PDB entry 1MT7 | X-ray diffraction, 1.90 A resolution | chains B and P of the 3 polymer chains in the assembly

[Chain B]
Name: Protease retropepsin
Organism: Human immunodeficiency virus 1
Notes: EC 3.4.23.16
Reference sequence: P03369 (POL_HV1A2); residues 1-99 here correspond to UniProt positions 57-155 (UniProt number = residue number + 56)
Chain sequence (99 residues; numbered 1 to 99; the number before each row is that of its first residue):
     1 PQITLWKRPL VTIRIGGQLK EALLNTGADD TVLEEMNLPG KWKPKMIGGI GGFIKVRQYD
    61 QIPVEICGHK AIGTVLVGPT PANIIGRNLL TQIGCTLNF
Sequence notes: engineered mutation K7 (Gln63 in P03369), N25 (Asp81 in P03369), A82 (Val138 in P03369)
From the paper describing this entry:
  - binding site for Substrate analogue (chain P): A82
  - mutagenesis - V82A: decreased catalytic activity (citing earlier work)

[Chain P]
Name: Substrate analogue
Reference sequence: Q9YYH6 (Q9YYH6_9HIV1); residues 1-10 here correspond to UniProt positions 104-113 (UniProt number = residue number + 103)
Chain sequence (10 residues; each row starts with the number of its first residue):
     1 VSQNYPIVQN
Unresolved in the structure: 9-10

[Interface between chain B and chain P]
Contacting residue pairs (14; chain B residue first):
  R8(B) - Q3(P)
  L23(B) - Y5(P)  hydrophobic
  N25(B) - Y5(P)  hydrogen bond (side chain-backbone)
  G27(B) - P6(P)
  G27(B) - I7(P)  hydrogen bond (backbone-backbone)
  A28(B) - I7(P)  hydrophobic
  V32(B) - I7(P)  hydrophobic
  G48(B) - I7(P)
  G48(B) - V8(P)  hydrogen bond (backbone-backbone)
  G49(B) - P6(P)
  I50(B) - N4(P)
  P81(B) - Y5(P)
  A82(B) - Y5(P)
  I84(B) - Y5(P)  hydrophobic
Other interface residues (no listed pair), chain B (14 interface residues in all): I47, F53
Other interface residues (no listed pair), chain P (7 interface residues in all): V1

[Summary]
14 residues of chain B face 7 of chain P across their interface; the contacts include 3 hydrogen bonds. Polar
pairs include N25(B)-Y5(P), G27(B)-I7(P) and G48(B)-V8(P). From the paper: a binding site for Substrate
analogue (chain P) at A82(B); V82A of chain B reduces catalytic activity.
Chain B is Protease retropepsin (Human immunodeficiency virus 1) and chain P is Substrate analogue; the
structure, Viability of a drug-resistant HIV-1 protease mutant: structural insights for better antiviral
therapy, was determined by X-ray diffraction (same publication as 1MT8, 1MT9, 1MTB and 1N49).
